PDB entry 4G4S | X-ray diffraction, 2.49 A resolution | chains O and P of the 16 polymer chains in the assembly

# Chain O
Name: Proteasome chaperone 1
Organism: Saccharomyces cerevisiae
Reference sequence: Q05778 (POC1_YEAST); residues 1-276 here = UniProt positions 1-276
Chain sequence (276 residues; numbered 1 to 276; the number before each row is that of its first residue):
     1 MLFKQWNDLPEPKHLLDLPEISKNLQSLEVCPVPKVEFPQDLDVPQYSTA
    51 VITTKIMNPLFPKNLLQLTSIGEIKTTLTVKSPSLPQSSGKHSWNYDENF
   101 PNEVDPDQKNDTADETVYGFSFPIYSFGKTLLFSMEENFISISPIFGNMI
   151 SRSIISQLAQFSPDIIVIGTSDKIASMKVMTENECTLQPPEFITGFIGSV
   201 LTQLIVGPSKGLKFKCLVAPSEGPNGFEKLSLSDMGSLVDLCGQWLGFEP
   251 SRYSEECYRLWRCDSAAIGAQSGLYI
Not modelled in the structure: 1-27, 39-46, 79-119
Reported in the primary citation:
  - mutagenesis - E222A: unchanged growth

# Chain P
Name: Proteasome assembly chaperone 2
Organism: Saccharomyces cerevisiae
Reference sequence: P36040 (POC2_YEAST); numbering as in UniProt (aligned over 1-267)
Chain sequence (269 residues; row label = number of the first residue in the row; numbers below 1 keep their minus sign (Gly-1 is residue -1)):
    -1 GPMSCLVLPLVSVGNIPQLSIDWLLNSQANEWEYLEALDSKYLVEFVGPL
    49 DRPEDGSDSLYKDADMKYSSALEVFYNKKRGLFAIQQRTPLVSVNYLNNF
    99 IVEIILPFLSKYNISEICIWDSLYAMEDENGVIVRPQEVYSLGEFYFDDE
   149 AELLSNLHLNDQESMVNNWLHFTPTSFQDKISVDQPIFKILFQILNASQR
   199 PKALRSIKYCSCLANEGDNSLDSQQFLQWIISQKVIKNAPPIVKFVRPIS
   249 WQGAYGMADARDKFVDLYN
Not modelled in the structure: -1 to 0, 125-180, 192-203, 232-240
Sequence notes: expression tag (-1 to 0)

# How chain O and chain P interact
Contacting residue pairs - 61 pairs, chain O then chain P:
  Leu28(O) - Asn96(P)
  Leu28(O) - Phe186(P)
  Leu28(O) - Phe190(P)
  Glu29(O) - Asn96(P)  hydrogen bond (backbone-side chain)
  Val30(O) - Asn96(P)
  Val30(O) - Asn97(P)
  Cys31(O) - Asn93(P)
  Cys31(O) - Tyr94(P)  hydrophobic
  Cys31(O) - Asn97(P)  hydrogen bond (backbone-side chain)
  Pro32(O) - Tyr94(P)  hydrogen bond (backbone-side chain)
  Val33(O) - Lys39(P)
  Val33(O) - Tyr40(P)
  Val33(O) - Tyr94(P)
  Pro34(O) - Tyr94(P)
  Pro144(O) - Val90(P)  hydrophobic
  Ile145(O) - Lys39(P)
  Ile145(O) - Val90(P)
  Ile145(O) - Tyr94(P)  hydrophobic
  Asn148(O) - Lys39(P)  hydrogen bond (side chain-backbone)
  Asn148(O) - Leu41(P)  hydrogen bond (side chain-backbone)
  Asn148(O) - Glu43(P)
  Arg152(O) - Asp37(P)  salt bridge
  Arg152(O) - Ser38(P)
  Arg152(O) - Lys39(P)
  Arg152(O) - Glu43(P)  salt bridge
  Ala175(O) - Met255(P)  hydrophobic
  Met180(O) - Tyr66(P)
  Thr181(O) - Tyr66(P)  hydrogen bond (backbone-side chain)
  Asn183(O) - Lys65(P)
  Glu184(O) - Tyr66(P)  hydrogen bond (backbone-side chain)
  Cys185(O) - Pro47(P)  hydrophobic
  Cys185(O) - Lys65(P)
  Cys185(O) - Tyr66(P)  hydrophobic
  Leu187(O) - Val45(P)
  Leu187(O) - Gly46(P)
  Leu187(O) - Pro47(P)
  Gln188(O) - Pro47(P)
  Pro189(O) - Pro47(P)
  Pro189(O) - Ile247(P)  hydrophobic
  Pro189(O) - Ser248(P)
  Pro190(O) - Ser248(P)
  Pro190(O) - Gly251(P)
  Pro190(O) - Met255(P)
  Glu191(O) - Pro47(P)
  Glu191(O) - Met255(P)
  Phe192(O) - Phe44(P)  hydrophobic
  Phe192(O) - Val45(P)
  Ile193(O) - Glu43(P)
  Ile193(O) - Phe44(P)
  Ile193(O) - Val45(P)  hydrogen bond (backbone-backbone)
  Thr194(O) - Val42(P)
  Thr194(O) - Glu43(P)
  Gly195(O) - Glu43(P)
  Gly198(O) - Val45(P)
  Ser199(O) - Glu43(P)  hydrogen bond
  Leu201(O) - Val45(P)  hydrophobic
  Thr202(O) - Glu43(P)
  Thr202(O) - Phe44(P)
  Thr202(O) - Val45(P)
  Ile205(O) - Tyr66(P)  hydrophobic
  Val206(O) - Ser68(P)
Interface residues without a listed pair, chain O (37 interface residues in all): Met149, Ser151, Glu182, Gln203, Phe214
Interface residues without a listed pair, chain P (31 interface residues in all): Ala35, Leu48, Asp49, Thr87, Val100, Glu101

# Summary
Chain O and chain P form an interface of 37 and 31 residues respectively, with 9 hydrogen bonds and 2 salt
bridges. Polar pairs include Arg152(O)-Asp37(P), Arg152(O)-Glu43(P) and Glu29(O)-Asn96(P). From the paper:
E222A of chain O leaves growth unchanged.
Here chain O is Proteasome chaperone 1 and chain P is Proteasome assembly chaperone 2, both from Saccharomyces
cerevisiae. Entry 4G4S (Structure of Proteasome-Pba1-Pba2 Complex) was determined by X-ray diffraction.
